PDB entry 7JGA | electron microscopy, 3.20 A resolution | chains A and d of the 20 polymer chains in the assembly

[Chain A]
Protein: ATP synthase subunit alpha
Source organism: Mycolicibacterium smegmatis
Notes: EC 7.1.2.2
UniProt: A0A0D6IV93 (A0A0D6IV93_MYCSM); residue numbers follow UniProt; this construct covers 1-548
Sequence (548 residues; each row starts with the number of its first residue):
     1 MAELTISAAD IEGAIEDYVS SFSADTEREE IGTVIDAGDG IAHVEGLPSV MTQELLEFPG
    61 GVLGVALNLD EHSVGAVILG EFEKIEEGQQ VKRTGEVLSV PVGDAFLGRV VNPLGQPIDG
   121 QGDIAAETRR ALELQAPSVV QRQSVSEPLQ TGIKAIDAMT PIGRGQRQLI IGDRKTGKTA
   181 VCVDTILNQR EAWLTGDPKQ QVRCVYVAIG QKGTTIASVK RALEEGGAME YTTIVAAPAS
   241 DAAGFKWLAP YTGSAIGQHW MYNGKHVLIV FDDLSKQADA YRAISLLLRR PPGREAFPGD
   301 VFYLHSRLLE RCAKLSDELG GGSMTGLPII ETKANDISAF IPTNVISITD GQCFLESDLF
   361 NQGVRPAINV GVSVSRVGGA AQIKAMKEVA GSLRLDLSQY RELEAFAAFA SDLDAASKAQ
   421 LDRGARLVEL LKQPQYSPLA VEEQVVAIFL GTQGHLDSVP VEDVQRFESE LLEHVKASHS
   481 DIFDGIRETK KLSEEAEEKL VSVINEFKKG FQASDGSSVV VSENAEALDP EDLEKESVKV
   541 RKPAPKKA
Not modelled in the structure: 1-6, 521-548
Metal / ion sites: Mg2+: T179 (together with ATP)
Residues lining bound ligands: ATP: D173, R174, K175, T176, G177, K178, T179, A180, Q211, D272, D273, F360, R365, P366, Q433, P434, Q435

[Chain d]
Protein: ATP synthase subunit b-delta
Source organism: Mycolicibacterium smegmatis
UniProt: A0R203 (ATPFD_MYCS2); residue numbers follow UniProt; this construct covers 1-445
Sequence (445 residues; row label = number of the first residue in the row):
     1 MSIFIGQLIG FAVIAFIIVK WVVPPVRTLM RNQQEAVRAA LAESAEAAKK LADADAMHAK
    61 ALADAKAESE KVTEEAKQDS ERIAAQLSEQ AGSEAERIKA QGAQQIQLMR QQLIRQLRTG
   121 LGAEAVNKAA EIVRAHVADP QAQSATVDRF LSELEQMAPS SVVIDTAATS RLRAASRQSL
   181 AALVEKFDSV AGGLDADGLT NLADELASVA KLLLSETALN KHLAEPTDDS APKVRLLERL
   241 LSDKVSATTL DLLRTAVSNR WSTESNLIDA VEHTARLALL KRAEIAGEVD EVEEQLFRFG
   301 RVLDAEPRLS ALLSDYTTPA EGRVALLDKA LTGRPGVNQT AAALLSQTVG LLRGERADEA
   361 VIDLAELAVS RRGEVVAHVS AAAELSDAQR TRLTEVLSRI YGRPVSVQLH VDPELLGGLS
   421 ITVGDEVIDG SIASRLAAAQ TGLPD
Not modelled in the structure: 158-168, 332-336, 445

[Interface between chain A and chain d]
Pairs across the interface - 34 pairs, chain A then chain d:
  S7(A) with I114(d)
  I11(A) with L117(d), hydrophobic; R118(d)
  A14(A) with R118(d)
  I15(A) with R118(d); L121(d), hydrophobic; G122(d)
  Y18(A) with A439(d), hydrogen bond (side chain-backbone); G442(d); L443(d)
  F22(A) with R435(d); A438(d); A439(d), hydrophobic
  A24(A) with R435(d)
  T26(A) with F150(d); I428(d)
  R28(A) with V427(d)
  E29(A) with E426(d); V427(d), hydrogen bond (backbone-backbone)
  E30(A) with D425(d)
  I31(A) with D425(d), hydrogen bond (backbone-backbone); V427(d), hydrophobic
  P48(A) with D425(d)
  E71(A) with R173(d), salt bridge
  H72(A) with S170(d), hydrogen bond (side chain-backbone); R171(d)
  G120(A) with Q112(d)
  Q121(A) with L108(d)
  G122(A) with R115(d)
  E224(A) with R97(d); Q101(d), hydrogen bond
  E225(A) with R97(d), hydrogen bond (backbone-side chain)
  E473(A) with I83(d)
  A477(A) with R82(d)
Interface residues without a listed pair, chain A (28 interface residues in all): D10, G46, D123, R190, H474, S478
Interface residues without a listed pair, chain d (29 interface residues in all): D79, R110, I400, Y401

[Overview]
28 residues of chain A face 29 of chain d across their interface; the contacts include 6 hydrogen bonds and 1
salt bridge. Among the polar pairs are E71(A)-R173(d), Y18(A)-A439(d) and H72(A)-S170(d). Bound to chain A:
ATP.
Here chain A is ATP synthase subunit alpha and chain d is ATP synthase subunit b-delta, both from
Mycolicibacterium smegmatis. Entry 7JGA (Cryo-EM structure of bedaquiline-saturated Mycobacterium smegmatis
ATP synthase rotational state 3) was determined by electron microscopy, deposited together with 7JG5, 7JG6,
7JG7, 7JG8, 7JG9, 7JGB and 7JGC.
